1OGC - chains A and B of the 5 polymer chains in the assembly; structure by X-ray diffraction, 2.00 A resolution.

# Chain A (and B)
Protein: High affinity ribose transport protein rbsd
From: Bacillus subtilis
Notes: chain B of this document is another copy of the same molecule, construct and numbering; everything in this record applies to it too
UniProtKB: P36946 (RBSD_BACSU); residue numbers follow UniProt; this construct covers 1-131
Chain sequence (131 residues; row label = number of the first residue in the row):
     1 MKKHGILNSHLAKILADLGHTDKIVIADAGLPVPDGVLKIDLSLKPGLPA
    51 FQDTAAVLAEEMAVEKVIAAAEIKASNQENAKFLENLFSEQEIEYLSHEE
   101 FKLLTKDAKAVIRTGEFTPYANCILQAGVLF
Curated features (UniProtKB/Swiss-Prot):
  - active site: His20 (Proton donor)
  - binding site (substrate): Asp28, His98, Tyr120 to Asn122
  - mutagenesis: His98 (H98A: Reduced sugar-binding affinity)

# Interface between chain A and chain B
Contacting residue pairs (13):
  Asp17(A) - Lys39(B)  salt bridge
  Gly19(A) - Gly30(B)
  Gly19(A) - Pro32(B)
  His20(A) - Gly30(B)  hydrogen bond (backbone-backbone)
  His20(A) - Pro32(B)
  Asp22(A) - Pro32(B)
  Lys109(A) - Asp35(B)  salt bridge
  Phe131(A) - Asp28(B)
  Phe131(A) - Gly30(B)
  Phe131(A) - Glu116(B)
  Phe131(A) - Phe117(B)
  Phe131(A) - Thr118(B)
  Phe131(A) - Pro119(B)
Other interface residues (no listed pair), chain A (10 interface residues in all): Ala16, Thr21, Val129, Leu130
Other interface residues (no listed pair), chain B (13 interface residues in all): Ala29, Leu31, Val33, Lys102

# In short
Chain A and chain B form an interface of 10 and 13 residues respectively; the contacts include 1 hydrogen bond
and 2 salt bridges. Polar pairs include Asp17(A)-Lys39(B), Lys109(A)-Asp35(B) and His20(A)-Gly30(B).
Chain A and chain B are both High affinity ribose transport protein rbsd (Bacillus subtilis); the structure,
The Structure of Bacillus subtilis RbsD complexed with D-ribose, was determined by X-ray diffraction together
with 1OGD, 1OGE and 1OGF from the same study.
